7KU0 - chain A; structure by X-ray diffraction, 2.02 A resolution.

== Chain A ==
Name: Chymotrypsinogen A
Organism: Bos taurus
Notes: EC 3.4.21.1
UniProt: P00766 (CTRA_BOVIN); residues 1-245 here = UniProt positions 1-245
Chain sequence (245 residues; each row starts with the number of its first residue):
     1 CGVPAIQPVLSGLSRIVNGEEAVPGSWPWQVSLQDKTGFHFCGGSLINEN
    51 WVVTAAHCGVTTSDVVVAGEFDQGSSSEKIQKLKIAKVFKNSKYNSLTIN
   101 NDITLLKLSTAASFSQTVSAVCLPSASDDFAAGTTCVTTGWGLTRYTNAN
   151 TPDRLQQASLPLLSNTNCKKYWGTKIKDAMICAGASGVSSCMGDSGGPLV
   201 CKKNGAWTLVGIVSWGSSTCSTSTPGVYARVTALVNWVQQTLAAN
Disordered / not traced: 147-150
Curated features (UniProtKB/Swiss-Prot):
  - active site (Charge relay system): His57, Asp102, Ser195
Disulfides: Cys1-Cys122, Cys42-Cys58, Cys136-Cys201, Cys168-Cys182, Cys191-Cys220
Reported in the primary citation:
  - conformationally variable residues (loop rearrangement): Thr139 to Tyr146

== Overview ==
Curated annotation (UniProt) lists 3 active-site residues. From the paper: conformational variability at
Thr139.
Chain A is Chymotrypsinogen A (Bos taurus); the structure, Data clustering and dynamics of chymotrypsinogen
cluster 138 (yellow) structure, was determined by X-ray diffraction together with 7KTY, 7KTZ, 7KU1, 7KU2 and
7KU3 from the same study.
